7RC2 - chain A; structure by X-ray diffraction, 1.51 A resolution.

[Chain A]
Protein: Methyltransferase family protein
From: Microvirgula aerodenitrificans DSM 15089
UniProt: A0A329B7M1 (A0A329B7M1_9NEIS); residue numbers follow UniProt; this construct covers 1-384
Sequence (384 residues; row label = number of the first residue in the row):
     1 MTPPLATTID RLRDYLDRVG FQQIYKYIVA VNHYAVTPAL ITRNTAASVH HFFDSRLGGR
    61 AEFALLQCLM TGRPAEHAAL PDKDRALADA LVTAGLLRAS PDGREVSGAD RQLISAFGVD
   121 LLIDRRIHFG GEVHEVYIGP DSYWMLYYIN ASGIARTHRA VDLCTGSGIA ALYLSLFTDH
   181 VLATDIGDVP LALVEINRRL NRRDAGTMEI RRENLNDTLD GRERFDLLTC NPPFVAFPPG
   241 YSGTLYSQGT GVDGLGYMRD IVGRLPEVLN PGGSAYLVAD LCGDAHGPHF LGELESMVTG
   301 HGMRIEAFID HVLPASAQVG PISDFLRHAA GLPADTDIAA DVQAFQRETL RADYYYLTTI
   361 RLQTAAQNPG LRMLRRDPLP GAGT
Unresolved in the structure: 1-3, 377-384
Bound ions: Ca2+: Ile-28 (together with tetraethylene glycol); Na+: Asn-231, Pro-232
Residues lining bound ligands: S-adenosylhomocysteine (SAH): Tyr-137, Ile-138, Ser-142, Met-145, Cys-164, Thr-165, Gly-166, Ile-169, Asp-185, Ile-186, Gly-187, Pro-190, Glu-213, Asn-214, Leu-215, Asn-231, Pro-232, Pro-233, Leu-245, Tyr-246, Tyr-257
Reported in the primary citation:
  - mutagenesis - Y137F, D141A, D141N, N231A, F234A: abolished catalytic activity on AerADL,34
  - mutagenesis - V235A: unchanged catalytic activity
  - Na+ coordination: Asn-231
  - binding site for Na+: Phe-234
  - catalytic residues: Tyr-137, Asp-141 (proposed by the authors, not directly observed)

[Overview]
Chain A binds S-adenosylhomocysteine. The Na+ site is built by Asn-231 and Pro-232. The paper reports
catalytic residues Tyr-137 and Asp-141; Y137F, D141A and D141N, among others, abolish catalytic activity on
AerADL,34; 6 substitutions were tested in all.
Chain A is Methyltransferase family protein (Microvirgula aerodenitrificans DSM 15089); the structure,
Aeronamide N-methyltransferase, AerE, was determined by X-ray diffraction together with 7RC3, 7RC4, 7RC5 and
7RC6 from the same study.
